PDB entry 3MG7 | X-ray diffraction, 2.78 A resolution | chains D and E of the 28 polymer chains in the assembly

# Chain D
Molecule: Proteasome component PUP2
From: Saccharomyces cerevisiae
Notes: EC 3.4.25.1
UniProtKB: P32379 (PSA5_YEAST); the construct lacks a stretch of the UniProt sequence and is renumbered around it, so the offset changes along the chain: 1-123 = UniProt 1-123; 125-144 = UniProt 131-150; 145-180 = UniProt 152-187; 184-202 = UniProt 191-209; 3 more segments
Chain sequence (250 residues; row label = number of the first residue in the row; note: 7 numbers in that range are skipped by the numbering (no residue carries them; nothing is unmodelled there); a row labelled like 123A-123G holds insertion residues (123A, then the next letters in order)):
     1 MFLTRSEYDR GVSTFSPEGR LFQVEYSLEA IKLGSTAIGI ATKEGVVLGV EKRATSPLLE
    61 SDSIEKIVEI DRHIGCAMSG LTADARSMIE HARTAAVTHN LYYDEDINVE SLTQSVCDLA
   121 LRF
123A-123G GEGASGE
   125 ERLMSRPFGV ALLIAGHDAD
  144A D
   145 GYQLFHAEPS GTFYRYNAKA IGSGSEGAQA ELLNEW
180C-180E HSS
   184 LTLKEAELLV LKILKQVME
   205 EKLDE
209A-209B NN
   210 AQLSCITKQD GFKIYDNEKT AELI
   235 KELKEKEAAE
Disordered / not traced: 1-8
Bound ions: Mg2+: Glu-105 (shared with 2 residues of chain L)

# Chain E
Molecule: Proteasome component PRE5
From: Saccharomyces cerevisiae
Notes: EC 3.4.25.1
UniProtKB: P40302 (PSA1_YEAST); the construct has insertions or renumbered stretches relative to UniProt, so the offset changes along the chain: 3-60 = UniProt 1-58; 63-180 = UniProt 59-176; 183-204 = UniProt 183-204; 210-233 = UniProt 211-234
Chain sequence (234 residues; each row starts with the number of its first residue; note: 7 numbers in that range are skipped by the numbering (no residue carries them; nothing is unmodelled there); a row labelled like 180A-180F holds insertion residues (180A, then the next letters in order)):
     3 MFRNNYDGDT VTFSPTGRLF QVEYALEAIK QGSVTVGLRS NTHAVLVALK RNADELSS
    63 YQKKIIKCDE HMGLSLAGLA PDARVLSNYL RQQCNYSSLV FNRKLAVERA GHLLCDKAQK
   123 NTQSYGGRPY GVGLLIIGYD KSGAHLLEFQ PSGNVTELYG TAIGARSQGA KTYLERTL
180A-180F DTFIKI
   183 DGNPDELIKA GVEAISQSLR DE
   206 SL
207B-207E TVDN
   210 LSIAIVGKDT PFTIYDGEAV AKYI
Disordered / not traced: 3
Swiss-Prot annotation at these positions:
  - modified residue: Ser-16 (Phosphoserine)
  - cross-link: Lys-191 (Glycyl lysine isopeptide (Lys-Gly) (interchain with G-Cter in ubiquitin))

# Interface between chain D and chain E
Pairs across the interface (53; chain D residue first):
  Arg-10(D) / Asp-9(E)  salt bridge
  Arg-10(D) / Gly-10(E)
  Ser-13(D) / Arg-130(E)
  Thr-14(D) / Asp-9(E)
  Thr-14(D) / Gly-10(E)
  Thr-14(D) / Gln-23(E)
  Phe-15(D) / Gln-23(E)  hydrogen bond (backbone-side chain)
  Phe-15(D) / Tyr-26(E)
  Phe-15(D) / Ala-27(E)  hydrophobic
  Phe-15(D) / Leu-81(E)  hydrophobic
  Phe-15(D) / Arg-130(E)
  Phe-15(D) / Pro-131(E)
  Phe-15(D) / Gly-133(E)
  Ser-16(D) / Tyr-26(E)
  Pro-17(D) / Tyr-26(E)  hydrophobic
  Pro-17(D) / Glu-29(E)
  Glu-18(D) / Glu-29(E)
  Glu-18(D) / Gln-33(E)  hydrogen bond (backbone-side chain)
  Gly-19(D) / Tyr-26(E)
  Gly-19(D) / Ala-30(E)
  Gly-19(D) / Gln-33(E)
  Arg-20(D) / Gln-33(E)  hydrogen bond
  Leu-21(D) / Arg-130(E)
  Gln-114(D) / Arg-86(E)  hydrogen bond
  Asp-118(D) / Arg-86(E)  salt bridge
  Leu-121(D) / Pro-83(E)  hydrophobic
  Glu-123B(D) / Gly-128(E)
  Ser-123E(D) / Asn-123(E)  hydrogen bond (backbone-side chain)
  Ser-123E(D) / Ser-126(E)  hydrogen bond
  Gly-123F(D) / Lys-119(E)  hydrogen bond (backbone-side chain)
  Ser-154(D) / Pro-83(E)
  Thr-156(D) / Gln-64(E)
  Thr-156(D) / Pro-83(E)
  Tyr-158(D) / Arg-53(E)
  Tyr-158(D) / Asn-54(E)
  Tyr-158(D) / Ala-55(E)
  Tyr-158(D) / Ser-59(E)
  Tyr-158(D) / Ser-60(E)
  Tyr-158(D) / Gln-64(E)
  Arg-159(D) / Ser-59(E)
  Arg-159(D) / Ser-60(E)  hydrogen bond (backbone-backbone)
  Tyr-160(D) / Ala-55(E)
  Tyr-160(D) / Asp-56(E)
  Tyr-160(D) / Leu-58(E)
  Tyr-160(D) / Ser-59(E)
  Asn-161(D) / Leu-58(E)  hydrogen bond (backbone-backbone)
  Ala-162(D) / Leu-58(E)  hydrophobic
  Gln-173(D) / Asp-56(E)  hydrogen bond
  Gln-173(D) / Leu-58(E)
  Leu-176(D) / Leu-58(E)  hydrophobic
  Leu-177(D) / Asp-56(E)
  Leu-177(D) / Glu-57(E)
  Leu-177(D) / Leu-58(E)
Other interface residues (no listed pair), chain D (29 interface residues in all): Glu-123G, Gly-155, Phe-157
Other interface residues (no listed pair), chain E (31 interface residues in all): Arg-5, Ala-82, Lys-122, Tyr-132

# Summary
29 residues of chain D face 31 of chain E across their interface; the contacts include 10 hydrogen bonds and 2
salt bridges. Polar pairs include Arg-10(D)/Asp-9(E), Asp-118(D)/Arg-86(E) and Phe-15(D)/Gln-23(E).
Chain D is Proteasome component PUP2 and chain E is Proteasome component PRE5, both from Saccharomyces
cerevisiae; the structure, Structure of yeast 20S open-gate proteasome with Compound 8, was determined by
X-ray diffraction (same publication as 3MG0, 3MG6, 3MG8 and 3MG4).
